Entry 8YYI (X-ray diffraction, 1.82 A resolution); this record covers chain A.

# Chain A
Name: Ribonuclease J 2
From: Staphylococcus aureus
Notes: EC 3.1.-.-
Reference sequence: Q5HPR6 (RNJ2_STAEQ); numbering as in UniProt (aligned over 1-557)
Sequence (571 residues; each row starts with the number of its first residue; numbers below 1 keep their minus sign (Met-13 is residue -13)):
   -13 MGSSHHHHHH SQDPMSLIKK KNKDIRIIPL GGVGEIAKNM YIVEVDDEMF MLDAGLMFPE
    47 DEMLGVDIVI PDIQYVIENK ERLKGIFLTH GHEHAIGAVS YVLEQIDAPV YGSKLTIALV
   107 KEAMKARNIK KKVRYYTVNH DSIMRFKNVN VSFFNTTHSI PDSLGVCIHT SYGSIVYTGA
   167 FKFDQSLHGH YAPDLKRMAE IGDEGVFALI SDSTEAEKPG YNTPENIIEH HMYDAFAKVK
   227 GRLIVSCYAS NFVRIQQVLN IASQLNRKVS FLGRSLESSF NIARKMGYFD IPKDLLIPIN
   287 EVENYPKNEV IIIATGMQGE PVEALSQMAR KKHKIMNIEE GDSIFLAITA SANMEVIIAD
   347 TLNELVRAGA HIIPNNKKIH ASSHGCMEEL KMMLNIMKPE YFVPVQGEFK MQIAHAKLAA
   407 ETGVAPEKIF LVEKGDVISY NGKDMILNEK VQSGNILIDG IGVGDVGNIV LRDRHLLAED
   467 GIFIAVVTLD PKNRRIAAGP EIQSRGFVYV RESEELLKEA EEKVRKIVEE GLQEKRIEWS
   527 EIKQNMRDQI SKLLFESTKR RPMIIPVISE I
Unresolved in the structure: -13 to 6, 47-49, 445-557
Construct notes: initiating methionine (-13); expression tag (-12 to 0); engineered mutation Ala166 (Glu in Q5HPR6)
Curated features (UniProtKB/Swiss-Prot):
  - binding site (Zn(2+)): His76, His78, His144
  - binding site (substrate): His366 to His370

# Overview
Curated annotation (UniProt) lists 3 Zn2+-binding residues and 5 substrate-binding residues.
Chain A is Ribonuclease J 2 (Staphylococcus aureus); the structure, RNase J2 mutant E166A, was determined by
X-ray diffraction (same publication as 8YYF, 8YYG, 8YYH, 8YYJ and 8YYK).
